4FFV - chains A and L of the 6 polymer chains in the assembly; structure by X-ray diffraction, 2.40 A resolution.

Chain A:
Molecule: Dipeptidyl peptidase 4
Organism: Rattus norvegicus
Notes: EC 3.4.14.5
Reference sequence: P14740 (DPP4_RAT); residue numbers follow UniProt; this construct covers 38-767
Sequence (730 residues; each row starts with the number of its first residue):
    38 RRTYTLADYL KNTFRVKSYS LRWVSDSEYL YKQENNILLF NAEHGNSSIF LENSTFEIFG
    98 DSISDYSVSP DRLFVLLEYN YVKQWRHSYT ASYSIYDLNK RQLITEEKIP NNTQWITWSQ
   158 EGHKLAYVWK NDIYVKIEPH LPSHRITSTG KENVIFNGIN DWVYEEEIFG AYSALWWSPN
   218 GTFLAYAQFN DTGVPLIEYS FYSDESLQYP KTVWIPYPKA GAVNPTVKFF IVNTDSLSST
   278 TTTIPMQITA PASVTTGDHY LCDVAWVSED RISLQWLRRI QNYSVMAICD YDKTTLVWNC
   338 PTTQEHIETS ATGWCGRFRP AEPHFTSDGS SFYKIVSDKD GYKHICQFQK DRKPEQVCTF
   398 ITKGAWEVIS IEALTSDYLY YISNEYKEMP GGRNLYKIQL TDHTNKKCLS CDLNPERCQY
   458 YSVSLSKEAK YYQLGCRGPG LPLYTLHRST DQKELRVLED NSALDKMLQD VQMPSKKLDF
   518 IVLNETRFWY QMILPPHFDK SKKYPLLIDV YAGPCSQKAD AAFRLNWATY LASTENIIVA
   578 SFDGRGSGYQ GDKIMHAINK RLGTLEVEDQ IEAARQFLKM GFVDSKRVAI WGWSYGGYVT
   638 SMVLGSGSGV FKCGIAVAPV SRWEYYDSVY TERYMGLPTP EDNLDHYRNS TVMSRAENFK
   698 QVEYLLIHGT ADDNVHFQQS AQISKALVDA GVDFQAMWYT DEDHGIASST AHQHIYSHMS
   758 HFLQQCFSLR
Disordered / not traced: 38, 766-767
Cystine bridges: C326-C337, C383-C395, C445-C448, C455-C473, C650-C763
Curated features (UniProtKB/Swiss-Prot):
  - active site (Charge relay system): S631, D709, H741
  - glycosylation (N-linked (GlcNAc...) asparagine): N83, N90, N148, N217, N227, N319, N521, N686
  - mutagenesis: G629 (G629A: Reduced activity; G629R: Reduced activity), W630 (W630E: No effect on activity), S631 (S631A: Reduced activity), Y632 (Y632F: No effect on activity; Y632G: Reduced activity; Y632L: Reduced activity), G633 (G633A: Reduced activity; G633S: Reduced activity)

Chain L:
Molecule: 11A19 Fab light chain
Organism: Mus musculus
Notes: antibody fragment or engineered binder
Sequence (210 residues; numbered 1 to 210; the number before each row is that of its first residue):
     1 QIVLSQSPAI LSASPGEKVT MTCRASSSVN NMHWYQQKPG SSPKPWLHGT SNLASGVPVR
    61 FSGSGSGTSF SLTISRVEAE DAATYFCQQW SNHPPTFGGG TKLEIDRADA APTVSIFPPS
   121 SEQLTSGGAS VVCFLNNFYP KDINVKWKID GSERQNGVLN SWTDQDSKDS TYSMSSTLTL
   181 TKDEYERHNS YTCEATHKTS TSPIVKSFNR
Disordered / not traced: 154-156
Cystine bridges: C23-C87, C133-C193

Chain A / chain L interface:
Residue-residue contacts (15):
  E94(A) with W90(L)
  I95(A) with W90(L); H93(L)
  F96(A) with W90(L), hydrogen bond (backbone-side chain); H93(L)
  G97(A) with W90(L)
  D98(A) with W90(L), hydrogen bond (backbone-backbone)
  S99(A) with W90(L); S91(L); N92(L); H93(L)
  Y116(A) with H93(L)
  N117(A) with N92(L), hydrogen bond; H93(L), hydrogen bond (side chain-backbone)
  D241(A) with T68(L), hydrogen bond

Overview:
9 residues of chain A and 5 residues of chain L are in contact; the contacts include 5 hydrogen bonds. Among
the polar pairs are F96(A)-W90(L), N117(A)-N92(L) and N117(A)-H93(L). Curated annotation (UniProt) lists 3
active-site residues and 5 mutagenesis sites on chain A.
Here chain A is Dipeptidyl peptidase 4 (Rattus norvegicus) and chain L is 11A19 Fab light chain (Mus
musculus). Entry 4FFV (Crystal Structure of Dipeptidyl Peptidase IV (DPP4, DPP-IV, CD26) in Complex with 11A19
Fab) was determined by X-ray diffraction.
